Entry 5KEP (electron microscopy, 4.30 A resolution (low resolution: residue-level contacts below are approximate; hydrogen-bond / salt-bridge calls are withheld)); this record covers chains A and B of the 6 polymer chains in the assembly.

== Chain A (and B) ==
Molecule: Major capsid protein L1
Organism: Human papillomavirus type 16
Notes: chain B of this document is another copy of the same molecule, construct and numbering; everything in this record applies to it too
Reference sequence: P03101 (VL1_HPV16); residue numbers follow UniProt; this construct covers 3-485
Sequence (483 residues; each row starts with the number of its first residue):
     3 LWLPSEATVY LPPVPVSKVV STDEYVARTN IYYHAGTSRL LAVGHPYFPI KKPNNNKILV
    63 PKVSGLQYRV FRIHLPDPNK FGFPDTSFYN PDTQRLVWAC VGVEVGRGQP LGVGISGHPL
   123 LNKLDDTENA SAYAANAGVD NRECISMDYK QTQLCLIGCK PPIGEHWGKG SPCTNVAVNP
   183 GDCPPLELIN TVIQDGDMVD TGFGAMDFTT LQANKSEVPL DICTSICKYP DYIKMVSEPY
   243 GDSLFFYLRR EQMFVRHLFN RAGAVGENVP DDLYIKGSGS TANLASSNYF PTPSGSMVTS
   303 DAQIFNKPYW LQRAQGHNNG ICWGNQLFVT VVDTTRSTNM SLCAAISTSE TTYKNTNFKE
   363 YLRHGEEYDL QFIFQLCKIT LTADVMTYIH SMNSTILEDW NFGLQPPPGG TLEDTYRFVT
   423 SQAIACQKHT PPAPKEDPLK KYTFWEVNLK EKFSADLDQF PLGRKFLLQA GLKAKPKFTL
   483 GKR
Disordered / not traced: 3-11 (chain B: 3-17, 481-485)

== How chain A and chain B interact ==
Contacting residue pairs (17):
  Gly405(A) - Ser19(B)
  Pro409(A) - Val18(B)
  Pro410(A) - Val18(B)
  Pro410(A) - Ser19(B)
  Pro410(A) - Thr389(B)
  Gly411(A) - Ser19(B)
  Gly412(A) - Ser19(B)
  Thr413(A) - Lys20(B)
  Glu415(A) - Pro241(B)
  Glu415(A) - Tyr242(B)
  Glu415(A) - Met394(B)
  Phe420(A) - Lys236(B)
  Ala425(A) - Leu188(B)
  Ile426(A) - Cys175(B)
  Ile426(A) - Pro187(B)
  Ala427(A) - Cys175(B)
  Gln429(A) - Ser173(B)
Also at the interface, not in a pair above, chain A (14 interface residues in all): Asp94, Tyr418
Also at the interface, not in a pair above, chain B (16 interface residues in all): Val21, Ser239, Ser393, Asn395

== Overview ==
Chain A and chain B form an interface of 14 and 16 residues respectively.
Chain A and chain B are both Major capsid protein L1 (Human papillomavirus type 16); the structure, High
resolution cryo-EM maps of Human Papillomavirus 16 reveal L2 location and heparin-induced conformational
changes, was determined by electron microscopy, deposited together with 5KEQ.
